Entry 6PZO (X-ray diffraction, 1.50 A resolution); this record covers chain A.

== Chain A ==
Protein: Hdac6 protein
Source organism: Danio rerio
Notes: EC 3.5.1.98; fragment: catalytic domain 2
UniProtKB: A7YT55 (A7YT55_DANRE); residues 442-798 here correspond to UniProt positions 290-646 (UniProt number = residue number - 152)
Chain sequence (357 residues; each row starts with the number of its first residue):
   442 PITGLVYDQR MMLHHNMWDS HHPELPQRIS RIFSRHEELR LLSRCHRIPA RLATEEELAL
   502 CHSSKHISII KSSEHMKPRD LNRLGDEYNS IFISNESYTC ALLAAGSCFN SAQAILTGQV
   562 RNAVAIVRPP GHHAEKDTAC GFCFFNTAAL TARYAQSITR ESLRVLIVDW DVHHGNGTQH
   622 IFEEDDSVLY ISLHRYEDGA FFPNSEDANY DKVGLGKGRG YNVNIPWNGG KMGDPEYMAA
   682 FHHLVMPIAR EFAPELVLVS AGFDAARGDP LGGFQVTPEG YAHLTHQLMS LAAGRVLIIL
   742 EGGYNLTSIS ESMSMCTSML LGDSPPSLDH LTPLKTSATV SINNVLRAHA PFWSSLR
Metal / ion sites: K+ site 1: Asp610, Asp612, His614, Ser633, Leu634; Zn2+: Asp612, His614, Asp705 (together with YX-153); K+ site 2: Phe623, Asp626, Val629, Tyr662
Ligand contacts: YX-153 (P6Y; N-{[4-(hydroxycarbamoyl)phenyl]methyl}-2-(trifluoromethyl)pyridine-3-carboxamide): His463, Pro464, Ser531, His574, Gly582, Phe583, Asp612, His614, Phe643, Asp705, Leu712, Gly743, Gly744, Tyr745
From the paper describing this entry:
  - binding site for YX-153: His463, Pro464, His573, His574, Phe583, Phe643, Arg660, Leu712, Tyr745
  - specificity-determining residues: Ser531 (citing earlier work)

== Overview ==
Chain A binds YX-153. The K+ site 1 is built by Asp610, Asp612, His614, Ser633 and Leu634. Asp612, His614 and
Asp705 form the Zn2+ site. The paper reports a binding site for YX-153 at His463, Pro464 and His573 among
others; the specificity determinant Ser531.
Chain A is Hdac6 protein (Danio rerio); the structure, Crystal structure of Danio rerio histone deacetylase 6
catalytic domain 2 complexed with YX-153, was determined by X-ray diffraction, deposited together with 6PZR,
6PZS, 6PZU and 6Q0Z.
